8XX4 - chains A and C of the 11 polymer chains in the assembly; structure by electron microscopy, 2.60 A resolution.

# Chain A
Protein: DNA-directed RNA polymerase subunit
Organism: African swine fever virus
Notes: EC 2.7.7.6
UniProt: A0A3S7XUW7 (A0A3S7XUW7_ASF); residues 1-1441 here = UniProt positions 1-1441
Sequence (1441 residues; numbered 1 to 1441; the number before each row is that of its first residue):
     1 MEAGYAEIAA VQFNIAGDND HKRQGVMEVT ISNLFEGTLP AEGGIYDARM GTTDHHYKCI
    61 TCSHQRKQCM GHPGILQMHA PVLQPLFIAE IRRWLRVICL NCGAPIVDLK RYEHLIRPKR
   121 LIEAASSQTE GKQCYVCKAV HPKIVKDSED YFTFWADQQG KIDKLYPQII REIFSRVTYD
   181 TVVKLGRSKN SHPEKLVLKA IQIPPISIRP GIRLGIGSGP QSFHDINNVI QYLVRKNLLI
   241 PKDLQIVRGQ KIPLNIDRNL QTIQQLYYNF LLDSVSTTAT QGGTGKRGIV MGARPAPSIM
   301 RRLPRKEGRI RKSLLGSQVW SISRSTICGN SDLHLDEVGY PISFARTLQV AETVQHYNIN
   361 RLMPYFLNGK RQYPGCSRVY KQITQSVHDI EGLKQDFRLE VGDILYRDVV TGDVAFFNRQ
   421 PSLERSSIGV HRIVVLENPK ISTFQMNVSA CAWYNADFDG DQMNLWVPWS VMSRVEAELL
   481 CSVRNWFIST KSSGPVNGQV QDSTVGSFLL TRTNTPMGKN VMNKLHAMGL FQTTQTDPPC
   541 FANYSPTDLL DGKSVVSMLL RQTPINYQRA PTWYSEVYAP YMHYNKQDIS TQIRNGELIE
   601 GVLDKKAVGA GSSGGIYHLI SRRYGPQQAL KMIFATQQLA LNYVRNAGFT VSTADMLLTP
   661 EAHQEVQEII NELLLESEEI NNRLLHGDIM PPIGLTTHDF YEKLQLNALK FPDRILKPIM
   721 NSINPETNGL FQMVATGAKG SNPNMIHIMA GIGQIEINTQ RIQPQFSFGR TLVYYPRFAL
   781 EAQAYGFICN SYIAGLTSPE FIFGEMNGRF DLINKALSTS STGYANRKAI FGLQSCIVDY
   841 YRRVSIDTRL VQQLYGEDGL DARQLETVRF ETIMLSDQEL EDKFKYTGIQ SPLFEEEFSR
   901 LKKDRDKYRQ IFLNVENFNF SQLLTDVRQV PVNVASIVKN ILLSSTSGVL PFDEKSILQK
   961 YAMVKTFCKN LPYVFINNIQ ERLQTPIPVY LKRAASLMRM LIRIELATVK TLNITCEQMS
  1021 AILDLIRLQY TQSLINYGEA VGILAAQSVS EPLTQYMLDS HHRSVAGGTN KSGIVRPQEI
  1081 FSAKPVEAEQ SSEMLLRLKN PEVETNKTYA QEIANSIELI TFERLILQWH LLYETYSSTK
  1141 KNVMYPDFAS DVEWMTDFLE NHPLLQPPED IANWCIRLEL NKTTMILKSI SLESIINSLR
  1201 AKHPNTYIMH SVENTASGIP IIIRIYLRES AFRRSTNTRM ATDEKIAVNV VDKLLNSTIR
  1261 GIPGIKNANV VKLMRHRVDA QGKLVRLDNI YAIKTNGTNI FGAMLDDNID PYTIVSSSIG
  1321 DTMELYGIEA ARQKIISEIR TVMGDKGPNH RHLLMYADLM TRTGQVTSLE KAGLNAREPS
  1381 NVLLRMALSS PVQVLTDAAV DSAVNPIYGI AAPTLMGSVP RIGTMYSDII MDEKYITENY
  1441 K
Disordered / not traced: 213-224, 275-295, 1065-1068, 1139-1141, 1216-1218, 1234-1240
Ion coordination: Zn2+ site 1: Cys59, Cys62, Cys69, His72; Zn2+ site 2: Cys99, Cys102, Cys134, Cys137; Mg2+: Asp457, Asp459, Asp461 (shared with 1 residue of chain P)

# Chain C
Protein: DNA-directed RNA polymerase RPB3-11 homolog
Organism: African swine fever virus
UniProt: A0A2X0RUE7 (A0A2X0RUE7_ASF); residue numbers follow UniProt; this construct covers 2-359
Sequence (358 residues; each row starts with the number of its first residue):
     2 EKIFQNVEIK PFLIDFSNLF IKNAAKKLFQ LEEQLPLVPV NVVMDFKGIS RAAVHGLSRV
    62 LQDEIPNYML DIKPGGYKIE DSTDLFMTEQ FIRNRINFIP IYAKNETLVF ALRSLNNSCE
   122 VKTIYSRDLI QVAGPKLKYP IFNPTFEIGF LQPGKSLIIE DIYIKKGIGR KHAAFNLAVK
   182 THFSHLDIEQ YPTDKKEYMA LSGYKQSSMT SDPRHHRLGL CFPAVPLPHI NQAVRTYLKN
   242 ACRIIIGRIQ SIQKIYENFE EPQPELVLFS MDEEKTKAII TIKDETHTIG NLLKTYIYEM
   302 IPDISFVGYQ CVPHKQEMVL TIIHKASQED LITLLEKSIQ NIIQTFQILE KNVDELIA

# Interface between chain A and chain C
Residue-residue contacts (53):
  Asn330(A) - His315(C)
  Asp332(A) - Val313(C)
  Asp332(A) - Pro314(C)
  Asp332(A) - His315(C)
  Asn438(A) - Gln317(C)
  Pro516(A) - Leu202(C)  hydrophobic
  Met517(A) - Tyr192(C)  hydrophobic
  Met517(A) - Leu202(C)  hydrophobic
  Met517(A) - Tyr205(C)
  Met517(A) - Lys206(C)
  Met517(A) - Ser208(C)
  Val521(A) - Met210(C)
  Val521(A) - Thr211(C)
  Met522(A) - Met210(C)
  Met522(A) - Thr211(C)
  Asn523(A) - Met210(C)  hydrogen bond (side chain-backbone)
  Asn523(A) - Thr211(C)
  Lys524(A) - Tyr299(C)
  Lys524(A) - Pro303(C)  hydrogen bond (side chain-backbone)
  Lys524(A) - Asp304(C)
  Lys524(A) - Ile305(C)  hydrogen bond (side chain-backbone)
  Leu525(A) - Tyr299(C)  hydrogen bond (backbone-side chain)
  His526(A) - Ser209(C)  hydrogen bond (side chain-backbone)
  His526(A) - Met210(C)  hydrogen bond (side chain-backbone)
  Met528(A) - Tyr299(C)  hydrophobic
  Met528(A) - Phe307(C)
  Met528(A) - Val308(C)
  Gln532(A) - Lys295(C)
  Gln532(A) - Gly309(C)
  Gln532(A) - Tyr310(C)
  Gln532(A) - Gln311(C)
  Thr533(A) - Gln311(C)
  Asp537(A) - Lys278(C)  salt bridge
  Pro538(A) - Phe307(C)  hydrophobic
  Pro538(A) - Ile324(C)  hydrophobic
  Pro539(A) - Ser306(C)
  Pro539(A) - Phe307(C)
  Cys540(A) - Ser306(C)  hydrogen bond
  Phe541(A) - Ile305(C)
  Phe541(A) - Ser306(C)  hydrogen bond (backbone-backbone)
  Ala542(A) - Asp304(C)
  Ala542(A) - Ile305(C)
  Ala542(A) - Ser306(C)
  Ala542(A) - Lys326(C)
  Tyr544(A) - Pro303(C)
  Pro546(A) - Tyr299(C)
  Pro546(A) - Pro303(C)
  Leu549(A) - Thr211(C)
  Tyr643(A) - Met210(C)  hydrophobic
  Asn646(A) - Ser209(C)  hydrogen bond
  Asn646(A) - Met210(C)
  Thr727(A) - Ala201(C)
  Thr727(A) - Leu202(C)
Interface residues without a listed pair, chain A (33 interface residues in all): Leu333, Val434, Leu436, Leu530, Phe531, Gln535, Ala654
Interface residues without a listed pair, chain C (30 interface residues in all): Arg52, Met200, Gln207

# In short
Chain A and chain C form an interface of 33 and 30 residues respectively, with 9 hydrogen bonds and 1 salt
bridge. Polar pairs include Asp537(A)-Lys278(C), Asn523(A)-Met210(C) and Lys524(A)-Pro303(C). The Zn2+ site 1
is built by Cys59(A), Cys62(A), Cys69(A) and His72(A).
Here chain A is DNA-directed RNA polymerase subunit and chain C is DNA-directed RNA polymerase RPB3-11
homolog, both from African swine fever virus. Entry 8XX4 (ASFV RNAP elongation complex) was determined by
electron microscopy, deposited together with 8Y0E, 8XX5, 8XXP, 8XXT and 8XY6.
